PDB entry 8RHN | electron microscopy, 4.50 A resolution (low resolution: residue-level contacts below are approximate; hydrogen-bond / salt-bridge calls are withheld) | chains K and L of the 16 polymer chains in the assembly

Chain K (and L):
Name: ATPase family gene 2 protein homolog A
From: Homo sapiens
Notes: EC 3.6.4.10; chain L of this document is another copy of the same molecule, construct and numbering; everything in this record applies to it too
UniProt: Q8NB90 (AFG2A_HUMAN); residue numbers follow UniProt; this construct covers 1-893
Sequence (920 residues; numbered -26 to 893; the number before each row is that of its first residue; numbers below 1 keep their minus sign (Met-26 is residue -26)):
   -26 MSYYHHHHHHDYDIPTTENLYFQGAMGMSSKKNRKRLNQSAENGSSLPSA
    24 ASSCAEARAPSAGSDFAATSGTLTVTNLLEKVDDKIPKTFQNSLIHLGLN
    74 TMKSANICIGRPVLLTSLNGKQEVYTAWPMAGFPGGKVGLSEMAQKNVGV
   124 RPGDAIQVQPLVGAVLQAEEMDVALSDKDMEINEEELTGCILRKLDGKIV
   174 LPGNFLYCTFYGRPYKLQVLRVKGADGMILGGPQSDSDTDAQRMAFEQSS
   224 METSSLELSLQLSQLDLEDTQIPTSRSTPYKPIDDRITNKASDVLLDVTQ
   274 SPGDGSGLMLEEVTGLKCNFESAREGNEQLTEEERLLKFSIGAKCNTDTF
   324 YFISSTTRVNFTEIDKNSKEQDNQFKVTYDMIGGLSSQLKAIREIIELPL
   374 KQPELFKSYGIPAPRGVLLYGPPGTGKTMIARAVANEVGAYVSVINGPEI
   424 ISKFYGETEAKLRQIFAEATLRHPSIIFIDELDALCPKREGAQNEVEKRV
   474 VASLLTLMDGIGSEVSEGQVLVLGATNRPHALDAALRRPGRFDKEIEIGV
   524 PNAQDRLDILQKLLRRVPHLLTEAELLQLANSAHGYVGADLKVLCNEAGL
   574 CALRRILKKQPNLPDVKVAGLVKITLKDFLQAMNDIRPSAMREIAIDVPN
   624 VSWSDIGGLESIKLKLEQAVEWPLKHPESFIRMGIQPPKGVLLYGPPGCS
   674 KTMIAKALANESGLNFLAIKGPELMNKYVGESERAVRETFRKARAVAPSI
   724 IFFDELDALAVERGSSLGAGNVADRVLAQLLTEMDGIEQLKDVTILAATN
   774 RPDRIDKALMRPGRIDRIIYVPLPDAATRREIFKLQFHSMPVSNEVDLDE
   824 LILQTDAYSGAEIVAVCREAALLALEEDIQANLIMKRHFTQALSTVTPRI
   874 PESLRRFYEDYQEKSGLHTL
Disordered / not traced: -26 to 349, 876-893 (chain L: -26 to 347, 893)
Sequence notes: initiating methionine (-26); expression tag (-25 to 0)
Swiss-Prot annotation at these positions:
  - binding site (ATP): Gly394 to Thr401, Gly668 to Thr675
  - modified residue: Thr272 (Phosphothreonine), Ser274 (Phosphoserine), Ser279 (Phosphoserine)
  - cross-link: Lys859 (Glycyl lysine isopeptide (Lys-Gly) (interchain with G-Cter in SUMO2))
  - natural variant: Arg84 (R84Q: In NEDHSB), Ser90 (S90I: In NEDHSB), Ala100 (A100T: In NEDHSB), Gln132 to Leu893 (deletion: In NEDHSB), Thr330 (deletion: In NEDHSB), Ser448 (S448L: In NEDHSB), Val488 (V488L: In NEDHSB), Arg529 (R529Q: In NEDHSB), Trp626 (W626C: In NEDHSB), Asp628 (D628G: In NEDHSB), Arg784 (R784Q: In NEDHSB), Ala844 (A844V: In NEDHSB)
  - mutagenesis: Gly185 (G185E: No effect on protein stability. No effect on interaction with AFG2B), Phe323 (F323I: Reduces protein stability)
Reported in the primary citation:
  - disease-associated variants - G185E: unchanged stability
  - disease-associated variants - A100T (12-20 degC), F323I (12-20 degC), T330DEL (12-20 degC): decreased stability
  - disease-associated variants - T330DEL, D608DEL: decreased binding to SPATA5L1 and CINP

How chain K and chain L interact:
Pairs across the interface (43; chain K residue first):
  Pro395(K) - Arg511(L)
  Pro396(K) - Arg511(L)
  Gly397(K) - Arg511(L)
  Ala562(K) - Pro512(L)
  Asp563(K) - Pro512(L)
  Asn569(K) - Ile384(L)
  Glu570(K) - Asp516(L)
  Leu573(K) - Ile384(L)
  Leu576(K) - Leu378(L)
  Leu576(K) - Tyr382(L)
  Arg577(K) - Glu367(L)
  Arg577(K) - Ile368(L)
  Asp588(K) - Gln375(L)
  Asp588(K) - Leu378(L)
  Val591(K) - Tyr382(L)
  Ala592(K) - Tyr382(L)
  Val595(K) - Tyr382(L)
  Lys700(K) - Arg748(L)
  Ser738(K) - Leu740(L)
  Leu740(K) - Leu740(L)
  Ala742(K) - Asn744(L)
  Met813(K) - Ile658(L)
  Arg841(K) - Gln659(L)
  Arg841(K) - Pro785(L)
  Arg841(K) - Gly786(L)
  Arg841(K) - Asp789(L)
  Glu842(K) - Leu890(L)
  Glu842(K) - Thr892(L)
  Ala844(K) - Ile658(L)
  Leu845(K) - Leu890(L)
  Leu845(K) - Thr892(L)
  Leu846(K) - Thr892(L)
  Glu849(K) - Trp645(L)
  Ile852(K) - Trp645(L)
  Ile852(K) - Arg655(L)
  Gln853(K) - Arg655(L)
  Gln853(K) - Met656(L)
  Ala854(K) - Met656(L)
  Asn855(K) - Met656(L)
  Thr868(K) - Ser888(L)
  Thr868(K) - Gly889(L)
  Arg872(K) - Lys887(L)
  Arg872(K) - Ser888(L)
Interface residues without a listed pair, chain K (36 interface residues in all): Ser739, Ser812, Pro814, Ser867, Thr870
Interface residues without a listed pair, chain L (34 interface residues in all): Glu377, Phe379, Pro385, Lys517, Gln641, Pro661, Lys780, Glu886, His891

Overview:
Chain K and chain L form an interface of 36 and 34 residues respectively. UniProt lists 16 ATP-binding
residues and 2 mutagenesis sites on chain K. From the paper: A100T, F323I and T330DEL of chain K reduce
stability; T330DEL and D608DEL of chain K reduce binding to SPATA5L1 and CINP.
Both chains are ATPase family gene 2 protein homolog A (Homo sapiens). Entry 8RHN (Structure of the 55LCC
ATPase complex) was determined by electron microscopy together with 8CIH from the same study.
